PDB entry 8SCX | electron microscopy, 2.70 A resolution | chains C and L of the 5 polymer chains in the assembly

# Chain C
Name: Mitochondrial import inner membrane translocase subunit TIM44
Organism: Saccharomyces cerevisiae
UniProt: A0A6A5Q2Y5 (A0A6A5Q2Y5_YEASX); residues 1-431 here = UniProt positions 1-431
Chain sequence (431 residues; row label = number of the first residue in the row):
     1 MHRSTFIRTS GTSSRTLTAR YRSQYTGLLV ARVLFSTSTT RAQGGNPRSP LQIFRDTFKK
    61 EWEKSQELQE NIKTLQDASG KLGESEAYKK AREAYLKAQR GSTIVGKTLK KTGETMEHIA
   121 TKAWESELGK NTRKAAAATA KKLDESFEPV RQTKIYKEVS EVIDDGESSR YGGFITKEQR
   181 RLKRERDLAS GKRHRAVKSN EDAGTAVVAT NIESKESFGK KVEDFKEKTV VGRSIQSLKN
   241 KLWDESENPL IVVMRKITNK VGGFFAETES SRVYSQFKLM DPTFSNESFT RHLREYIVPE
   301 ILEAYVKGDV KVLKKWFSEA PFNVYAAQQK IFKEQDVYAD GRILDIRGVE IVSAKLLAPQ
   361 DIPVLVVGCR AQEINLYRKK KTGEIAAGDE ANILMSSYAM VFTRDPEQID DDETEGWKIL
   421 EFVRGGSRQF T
Not modelled in the structure: 1-106, 194-254
Reported in the primary citation:
  - binding site for cardiolipin: Arg347

# Chain L
Name: Antibody Fab fragment light chain
Organism: Mus musculus
Notes: antibody fragment or engineered binder
Chain sequence (238 residues; each row starts with the number of its first residue):
     1 MEKDTLLLWV LLLWVPGSTG DIVLTQSPAS LAVSLGQRAT ISCRASESVD IYGISFMNWF
    61 QQKPGQPPKL LIYATSNQGS GVPARFSGSG SGTDFSLNIH PMEEDDTAMY FCQQSKEVPR
   121 TFGGGTKLEI KRADAAPTVS IFPPSSEQLT SGGASVVCFL NNFYPKDINV KWKIDGSERQ
   181 NGVLNSWTDQ DSKDSTYSMS STLTLTKDEY ERHNSYTCEA THKTSTSPIV KSFNRNEC
Not modelled in the structure: 1-20, 132-238
Cystine bridges: Cys43-Cys112

# How chain C and chain L interact
Contacting residue pairs (12; chain C residue first):
  Gln276(C) - Tyr73(L)
  Leu357(C) - Tyr52(L)  hydrophobic
  Gln360(C) - Ile51(L)
  Gln360(C) - Phe56(L)
  Gln360(C) - Ser115(L)  hydrogen bond (side chain-backbone)
  Gln360(C) - Lys116(L)  hydrogen bond (side chain-backbone)
  Ile362(C) - Tyr52(L)  hydrophobic
  Ile362(C) - Phe56(L)  hydrophobic
  Asp405(C) - Gly53(L)
  Pro406(C) - Asn77(L)
  Glu407(C) - Ser76(L)  hydrogen bond
  Leu420(C) - Tyr52(L)  hydrophobic
Interface residues without a listed pair, chain C (11 interface residues in all): Leu279, Ser318, Pro359
Interface residues without a listed pair, chain L (14 interface residues in all): Ile54, Thr75, Ser91, Glu117, Arg120

# In short
11 residues of chain C face 14 of chain L across their interface, with 3 hydrogen bonds. Polar pairs include
Gln360(C)-Ser115(L), Gln360(C)-Lys116(L) and Glu407(C)-Ser76(L). The paper reports a binding site for
cardiolipin at Arg347(C).
Chain C is Mitochondrial import inner membrane translocase subunit TIM44 (Saccharomyces cerevisiae) and chain
L is Antibody Fab fragment light chain (Mus musculus); the structure, Cryo-EM structure of the core TIM23
complex from S. cerevisiae, was determined by electron microscopy (same publication as 8E1M).
